Entry 8U26 (electron microscopy, 2.50 A resolution); this record covers chains A and N of the 6 polymer chains in the assembly.

Chain A:
Protein: Guanine nucleotide-binding protein G(s) subunit alpha isoforms short
Organism: Homo sapiens
UniProtKB: P63092 (GNAS2_HUMAN); numbering as in UniProt; present here: 204-253, 264-394
Amino-acid sequence (248 residues; row label = number of the first residue in the row; note: 141 numbers in that range are skipped by the numbering (no residue carries them; nothing is unmodelled there)):
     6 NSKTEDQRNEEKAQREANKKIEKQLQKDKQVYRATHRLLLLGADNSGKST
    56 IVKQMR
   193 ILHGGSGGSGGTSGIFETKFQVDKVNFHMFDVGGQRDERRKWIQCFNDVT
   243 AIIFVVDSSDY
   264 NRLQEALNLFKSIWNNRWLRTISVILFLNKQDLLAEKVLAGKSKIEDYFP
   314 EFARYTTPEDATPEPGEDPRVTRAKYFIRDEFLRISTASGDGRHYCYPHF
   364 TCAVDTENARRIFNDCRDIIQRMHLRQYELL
Not modelled in the structure: 6-13, 193-205, 304-305, 322-327, 353-355
Sequence notes: expression tag (6-61, 193-203); conflict Asp249 (Ala in P63092), Asp252 (Ser in P63092), Ala372 (Ile in P63092), Ile375 (Val in P63092)

Chain N:
Protein: Nanobody 35
Organism: Lama glama
Notes: antibody fragment or engineered binder
Amino-acid sequence (142 residues; row label = number of the first residue in the row):
     1 QVQLQESGGGLVQPGGSLRLSCAASGFTFSNYKMNWVRQAPGKGLEWVSD
    51 ISQSGASISYTGSVKGRFTISRDNAKNTLYLQMNSLKPEDTAVYYCARCP
   101 APFTRDCFDVTSTTYAYRGQGTQVTVSSGSEDQVDPRLIDGK
Not modelled in the structure: 9-17, 105-106, 127-142
Disulfide bonds: Cys22-Cys96, Cys99-Cys107

Chain A / chain N interface:
Pairs across the interface - 14 pairs, chain A then chain N:
  Glu230(A) - Asp109(N)
  Glu230(A) - Ser112(N)
  Glu230(A) - Thr114(N)
  Arg231(A) - Asp109(N)  hydrogen bond (backbone-side chain)
  Arg232(A) - Pro100(N)
  Arg232(A) - Phe108(N)
  Arg232(A) - Asp109(N)  salt bridge
  Gln267(A) - Trp47(N)
  Gln267(A) - Thr61(N)
  Asn271(A) - Trp47(N)
  Ser275(A) - Cys107(N)  hydrogen bond (side chain-backbone)
  Tyr311(A) - Gly62(N)
  Tyr311(A) - Ser63(N)
  Pro313(A) - Gly62(N)
Interface residues without a listed pair, chain A (12 interface residues in all): Asp229, Leu272, Ile276, Asn279
Interface residues without a listed pair, chain N (11 interface residues in all): Tyr115

In short:
12 residues of chain A and 11 residues of chain N are in contact; the contacts include 2 hydrogen bonds and 1
salt bridge. Polar pairs include Arg232(A)-Asp109(N), Arg231(A)-Asp109(N) and Ser275(A)-Cys107(N).
Chain A is Guanine nucleotide-binding protein G(s) subunit alpha isoforms short (Homo sapiens) and chain N is
Nanobody 35 (Lama glama); the structure, Gaussian Mixture Models based single particle refinement - GPCR
(Substance P bound to active human neurokinin ..., was determined by electron microscopy together with 8U28
and 8U2C from the same study.
